9HBY - chains A and M of the 7 polymer chains in the assembly; structure by electron microscopy, 3.10 A resolution.

[Chain A]
Protein: Tilapia Lake Virus nucleoprotein (segment 4)
From: Tilapia lake virus
UniProtKB: A0A1Y9SHW7 (A0A1Y9SHW7_9VIRU); residues 1-354 here = UniProt positions 1-354
Sequence (354 residues; each row starts with the number of its first residue):
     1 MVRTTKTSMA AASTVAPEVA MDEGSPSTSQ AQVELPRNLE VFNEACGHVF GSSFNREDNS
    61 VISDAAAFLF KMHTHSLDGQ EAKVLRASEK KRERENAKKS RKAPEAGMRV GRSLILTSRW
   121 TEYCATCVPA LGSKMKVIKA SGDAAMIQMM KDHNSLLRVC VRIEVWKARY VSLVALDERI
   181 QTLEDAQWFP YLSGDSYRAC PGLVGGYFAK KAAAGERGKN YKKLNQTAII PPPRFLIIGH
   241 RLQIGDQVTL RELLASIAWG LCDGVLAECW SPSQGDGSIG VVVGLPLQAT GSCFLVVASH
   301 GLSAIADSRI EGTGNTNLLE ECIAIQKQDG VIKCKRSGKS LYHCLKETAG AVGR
Unresolved in the structure: 1-33, 296-315, 351-354

[Chain M]
Molecule: 40-mer vRNA loop
Sequence (52 nucleotides; row label = number of the first residue in the row):
     1 XXXXXXXXXX XXGCAAAUCU UUCUCACGUC CUGACUUGUG AGUAAAAUUU GG
Unresolved in the structure: 13-52
Modified residues: P5P (purine riboside-5'-monophosphate) at position 1, Y5P (1-(5-O-phosphono-beta-D-ribofuranosyl)-1,4-dihydropyrimidine) at position 2, P5P (purine riboside-5'-monophosphate) at position 3, P5P (purine riboside-5'-monophosphate) at position 4, P5P (purine riboside-5'-monophosphate) at position 5, P5P (purine riboside-5'-monophosphate) at position 6, P5P (purine riboside-5'-monophosphate) at position 7, Y5P (1-(5-O-phosphono-beta-D-ribofuranosyl)-1,4-dihydropyrimidine) at position 8, Y5P (1-(5-O-phosphono-beta-D-ribofuranosyl)-1,4-dihydropyrimidine) at position 9, P5P (purine riboside-5'-monophosphate) at position 10, P5P (purine riboside-5'-monophosphate) at position 11, Y5P (1-(5-O-phosphono-beta-D-ribofuranosyl)-1,4-dihydropyrimidine) at position 12

[Chain A / chain M interface]
Residue-residue contacts (34; chain A residue first):
  Ala-82(A) / Y5P_9(M)  base contact
  Lys-83(A) / Y5P_9(M)  sugar contact
  Lys-83(A) / P5P_10(M)  phosphate contact
  Val-84(A) / Y5P_9(M)  base contact
  Leu-85(A) / Y5P_9(M)  sugar contact
  Arg-86(A) / P5P_11(M)  phosphate contact
  Ser-88(A) / Y5P_12(M)  hydrogen bond to the phosphate
  Lys-90(A) / Y5P_12(M)  hydrogen bond to the phosphate
  Lys-91(A) / P5P_10(M)  salt bridge to the phosphate
  Lys-91(A) / P5P_11(M)  salt bridge to the phosphate
  Lys-91(A) / Y5P_12(M)  phosphate contact
  Leu-131(A) / Y5P_9(M)  sugar contact
  Gly-132(A) / Y5P_9(M)  hydrogen bond to the phosphate
  Lys-134(A) / Y5P_8(M)  salt bridge to the phosphate
  Lys-136(A) / P5P_6(M)  hydrogen bond to the phosphate
  Lys-136(A) / P5P_7(M)  salt bridge to the phosphate
  Lys-139(A) / P5P_5(M)  sugar contact
  Lys-139(A) / P5P_6(M)  salt bridge to the phosphate
  Asn-154(A) / Y5P_8(M)  base contact
  Arg-158(A) / P5P_4(M)  salt bridge to the phosphate
  Arg-162(A) / Y5P_2(M)  sugar contact
  Gly-194(A) / P5P_10(M)  base contact
  Arg-198(A) / P5P_7(M)  hydrogen bond to the sugar
  Arg-198(A) / Y5P_8(M)  sugar contact
  Arg-198(A) / P5P_10(M)  base contact
  Tyr-207(A) / P5P_11(M)  base contact
  Phe-208(A) / P5P_10(M)  base contact
  Lys-211(A) / P5P_10(M)  base contact
  Asn-220(A) / P5P_5(M)  base contact
  Ile-229(A) / P5P_1(M)  base contact
  Arg-241(A) / P5P_1(M)  salt bridge to the phosphate
  Arg-241(A) / Y5P_2(M)  base contact
  Leu-242(A) / P5P_1(M)  base contact
  Thr-290(A) / P5P_1(M)  hydrogen bond to the sugar
Also at the interface, not in a pair above, chain A (32 interface residues in all): Arg-94, Ser-133, Met-135, Met-150, Lys-151, Pro-231

[Summary]
The interface between chain A and chain M involves 32 residues on one side and 11 on the other, with 6
hydrogen bonds and 7 salt bridges. Among the polar pairs are Arg-198(A)/P5P_7(M), Thr-290(A)/P5P_1(M) and
Ser-88(A)/Y5P_12(M).
Chain A is Tilapia Lake Virus nucleoprotein (segment 4) (Tilapia lake virus) and chain M is a 40-mer vRNA
loop; the structure, TiLV-NP hexamer (pseudo-C6) (local refinement around 3 TiLV-NPs), was determined by
electron microscopy together with 9HBR, 9HBS, 9HBT, 9HBU, 9HBV, 9HBW, 9HBX and 9HBZ from the same study.
